Entry 3KD5 (X-ray diffraction, 2.69 A resolution); this record covers chains T and E of the 3 polymer chains in the assembly.

== Chain T ==
Molecule: 18-nt DNA strand
Sequence (18 nucleotides; row label = number of the first residue in the row):
     1 CGTCTTATGACAGCCGCG

== Chain E ==
Name: DNA polymerase
Source organism: Enterobacteria phage RB69
Notes: EC 2.7.7.7; fragment: RB69 gp43 exo- chimera containing elements from the fingers domain of the human cytomegalovirus DNA polymerase.
UniProt: Q38087 (DPOL_BPR69); numbering as in UniProt (aligned over 1-903)
Chain sequence (913 residues; each row starts with the number of its first residue):
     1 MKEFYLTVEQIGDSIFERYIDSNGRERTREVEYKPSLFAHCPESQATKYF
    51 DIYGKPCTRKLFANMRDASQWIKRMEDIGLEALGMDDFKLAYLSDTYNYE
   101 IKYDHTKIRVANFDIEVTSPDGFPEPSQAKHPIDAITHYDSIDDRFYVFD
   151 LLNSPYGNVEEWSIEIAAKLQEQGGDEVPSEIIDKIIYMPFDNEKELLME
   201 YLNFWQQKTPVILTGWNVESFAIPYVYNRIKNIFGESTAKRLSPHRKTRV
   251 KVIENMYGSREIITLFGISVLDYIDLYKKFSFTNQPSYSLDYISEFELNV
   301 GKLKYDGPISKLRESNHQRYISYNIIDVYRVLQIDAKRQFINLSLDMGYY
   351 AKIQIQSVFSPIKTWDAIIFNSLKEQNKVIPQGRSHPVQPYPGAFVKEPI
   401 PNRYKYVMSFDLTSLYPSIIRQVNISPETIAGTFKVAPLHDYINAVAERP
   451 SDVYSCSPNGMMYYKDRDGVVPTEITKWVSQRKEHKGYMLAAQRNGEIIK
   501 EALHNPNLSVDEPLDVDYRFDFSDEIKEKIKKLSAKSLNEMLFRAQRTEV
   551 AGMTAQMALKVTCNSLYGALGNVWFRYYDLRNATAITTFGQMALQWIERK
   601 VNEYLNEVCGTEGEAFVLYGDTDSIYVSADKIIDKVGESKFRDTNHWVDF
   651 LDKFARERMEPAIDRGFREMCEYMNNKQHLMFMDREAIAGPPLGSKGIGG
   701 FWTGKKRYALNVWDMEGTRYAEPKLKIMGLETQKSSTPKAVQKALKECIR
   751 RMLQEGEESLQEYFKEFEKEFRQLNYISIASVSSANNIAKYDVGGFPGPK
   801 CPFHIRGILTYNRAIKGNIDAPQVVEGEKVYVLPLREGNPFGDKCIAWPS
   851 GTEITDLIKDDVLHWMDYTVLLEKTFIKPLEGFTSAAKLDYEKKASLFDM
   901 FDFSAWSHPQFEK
Not modelled in the structure: 906-913
Sequence notes: engineered mutation Ala222 (Asp in Q38087), Trp478 (Val in Q38087), Val479 (Phe in Q38087), Ser480 (Asn in Q38087), Met557 (Ile in Q38087), Ala558 (Asn in Q38087), Leu559 (Arg in Q38087), Val561 (Leu in Q38087), Thr562 (Leu in Q38087), Cys563 (Ile in Q38087); expression tag (904-913)
Bound ions: Mg2+ site 1: Asp114, Glu116; Mg2+ site 2: Asp411, Asp623 (shared with 2 residues of chain P); Mg2+ site 3: Asp411, Leu412, Asp623 (together with phosphonoformic acid) (shared with 1 residue of chain P)
Residues lining bound ligands: phosphonoformic acid (PPF): Asp411, Leu412, Thr413, Ser414, Leu415, Arg482, Lys560, Asn564, Asp623
Swiss-Prot annotation at these positions:
  - region: Thr248 to Thr264 (Beta hairpin), Lys705 to Tyr708 (Binding of DNA in B-conformation), Leu897 to Phe903 (Interaction with the polymerase clamp)
  - binding site (Mg(2+)): Asp114, Glu116, Asp327, Asp411, Leu412, Asp623
  - binding site (substrate): Ser414 to Tyr416, Arg482, Lys560
  - site: Asp621 (Optimization of metal coordination by the polymerase active site), Lys706 (Optimization of metal coordination by the polymerase active site), Asp714 (Essential for viral replication)
  - mutagenesis: Asp327 (D327A: Complete loss of 3'-5' exonuclease activity), Leu415 (L415A/G: Decreases base selectivity by several hundred fold; L415G/F: Increased misinsertion, increased mismatch extension and inefficient proofreading; L415M: No effect on base selectivity), Ser565 (S565G: Increased incorporation efficiency of correct dNMPs; when associated with A-567), Tyr567 (Y567A: Inserts both dCMP and dAMP opposite 8-oxoG rapidly and with equal efficiency. 100-fold increase of dAMP and dGMP when situated opposite guanidinohydantoin ...), Asp621 (D621A: Drastic decrease in the efficiency of incorporation of dGMP), Lys706 (K706A: Almost complete loss of polymerase activity), Asp714 (D714A: Complete loss of viral replication)
What the authors report for this chain:
  - binding site for phosphonoformic acid: Leu415, Arg482, Lys560
  - Mg2+ coordination: Asp411, Asp623
  - catalytic residues: Asp411, Asp623
  - conformationally variable residues (side-chain flip): Asp411
  - mutagenesis - V478W: decreased catalytic activity on PFA

== Chain T / chain E interface ==
Pairs across the interface - 51 pairs, chain T then chain E:
  DC1(T) with Asp275(E), hydrogen bond to the base; Ser357(E), hydrogen bond to the phosphate; Phe359(E), stacking on the base; Ser360(E), sugar contact; Lys363(E), phosphate contact
  DG2(T) with Glu219(E), hydrogen bond to the base; Lys251(E), base contact; Ile253(E), base contact; Arg260(E), base contact; Ile262(E), base contact; Ser360(E), phosphate contact
  DT3(T) with Ile362(E), phosphate contact; Trp574(E), stacking on the base
  DC4(T) with Lys279(E), base contact; Ser360(E), hydrogen bond to the phosphate; Pro361(E), phosphate contact; Ile362(E), hydrogen bond to the phosphate; Val561(E), base contact; Asn564(E), base contact; Ser565(E), hydrogen bond to the base; Gly568(E), base contact; Ala569(E), sugar contact; Asn572(E), hydrogen bond to the phosphate
  DT5(T) with Tyr391(E), phosphate contact; Tyr567(E), base contact; Gly568(E), sugar contact; Gly571(E), sugar contact; Asn572(E), hydrogen bond to the phosphate
  DT6(T) with Tyr391(E), sugar contact; Pro392(E), phosphate contact; Gly393(E), hydrogen bond to the phosphate
  DA7(T) with Pro392(E), phosphate contact; Gly393(E), hydrogen bond to the phosphate; Ala394(E), sugar contact; Lys706(E), base contact
  DT8(T) with Val396(E), phosphate contact; Lys705(E), salt bridge to the phosphate; Lys706(E), sugar contact
  DG9(T) with Lys705(E), sugar contact; Arg707(E), phosphate contact
  DA10(T) with Arg707(E), sugar contact; Glu731(E), sugar contact; Lys734(E), sugar contact
  DC11(T) with Lys878(E), salt bridge to the phosphate
  DA12(T) with Lys874(E), phosphate contact
  DG13(T) with Lys800(E), phosphate contact; Cys801(E), sugar contact; Phe803(E), phosphate contact; Lys844(E), salt bridge to the phosphate
  DC14(T) with Pro799(E), phosphate contact; Lys800(E), hydrogen bond to the phosphate
Other interface residues (no listed pair), chain E (43 interface residues in all): Gln356, Glu398, Gly798, Pro879

== In short ==
Chain T and chain E form an interface of 14 and 43 residues respectively; the contacts include 11 hydrogen
bonds, 3 salt bridges and 2 aromatic stacking contacts. Polar contacts include DC1(T)-Asp275(E),
DG2(T)-Glu219(E) and DC4(T)-Ser565(E). Chain E binds phosphonoformic acid. From the paper: catalytic residues
Asp411(E) and Asp623(E); V478W of chain E reduces catalytic activity on PFA.
Chain T is an 18-nt DNA strand and chain E is DNA polymerase (Enterobacteria phage RB69); the structure,
Closed ternary complex of an RB69 gp43 fingers domain mutant complexed with an acyclic GMP terminated ..., was
determined by X-ray diffraction, deposited together with 3KD1.
